Entry 6BAH (X-ray diffraction, 1.90 A resolution); this record covers chains A and B of the 5 polymer chains in the assembly.

# Chain A
Molecule: Trastuzumab Fab light chain, Immunoglobulin kappa constant
From: Mus musculus
Reference sequence: P01834 (IGKC_HUMAN); residues 108-214 here correspond to UniProt positions 1-107 (UniProt number = residue number - 107)
Chain sequence (214 residues; numbered 1 to 214; the number before each row is that of its first residue):
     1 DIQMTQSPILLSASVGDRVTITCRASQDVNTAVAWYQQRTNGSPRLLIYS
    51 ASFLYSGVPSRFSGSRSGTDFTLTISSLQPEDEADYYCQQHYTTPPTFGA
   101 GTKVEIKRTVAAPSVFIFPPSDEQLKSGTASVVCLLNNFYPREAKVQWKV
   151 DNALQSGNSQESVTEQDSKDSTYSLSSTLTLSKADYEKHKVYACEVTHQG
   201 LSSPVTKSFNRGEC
Disulfide bonds: Cys-23/Cys-88, Cys-134/Cys-194

# Chain B
Molecule: Trastuzumab Fab heavy chain, IGH@ protein
From: Mus musculus
Reference sequence: Q6GMX6 (Q6GMX6_HUMAN); residues 109-223 here correspond to UniProt positions 124-238 (UniProt number = residue number + 15)
Chain sequence (223 residues; numbered 1 to 223; the number before each row is that of its first residue):
     1 EVQLVESGGGLVQPGGSLRLSCAASGFNIKDTYIHWVRQSPGKGLEWVAR
    51 IYPTNGYTRYADSVKGRFTISADTSKNTAYLQMNSLRAEDTAIYYCSRWG
   101 GDGFYAMDYWGQGTLVTVSSASTKGPSVFPLAPSSKSTSGGTAALGCLVK
   151 DYFPEPVTVSWNSGALTSGVHTFPCVLQSSGLYSLSSVVTVPSSSLGTQT
   201 YICNVNHKPSNTKVDKKVEPKSC
Construct notes: engineered mutation Cys-175 (Ala190 in Q6GMX6)
Disulfide bonds: Cys-22/Cys-96, Cys-147/Cys-203

# How chain A and chain B interact
Pairs across the interface (73; chain A residue first):
  Ala-34(A) / Ala-106(B)  hydrophobic
  Tyr-36(A) / Met-107(B)  hydrogen bond (side chain-backbone)
  Tyr-36(A) / Trp-110(B)
  Gln-38(A) / Gln-39(B)  hydrogen bond
  Gln-38(A) / Tyr-95(B)  hydrogen bond
  Ser-43(A) / Tyr-95(B)
  Ser-43(A) / Gly-111(B)  hydrogen bond (side chain-backbone)
  Ser-43(A) / Gln-112(B)  hydrogen bond (side chain-backbone)
  Pro-44(A) / Tyr-95(B)
  Pro-44(A) / Trp-110(B)
  Leu-46(A) / Ala-106(B)  hydrophobic
  Leu-46(A) / Met-107(B)
  Leu-46(A) / Asp-108(B)
  Tyr-49(A) / Phe-104(B)
  Tyr-49(A) / Ala-106(B)  hydrophobic
  Tyr-55(A) / Asp-108(B)  hydrogen bond
  Tyr-55(A) / Tyr-109(B)
  Tyr-87(A) / Gln-39(B)
  Tyr-87(A) / Leu-45(B)  hydrophobic
  His-91(A) / His-35(B)
  His-91(A) / Trp-99(B)
  His-91(A) / Tyr-105(B)
  Thr-94(A) / Arg-50(B)  hydrogen bond
  Thr-94(A) / Arg-59(B)
  Pro-95(A) / Trp-47(B)  hydrophobic
  Pro-96(A) / Trp-47(B)  hydrophobic
  Phe-98(A) / Val-37(B)  hydrophobic
  Phe-98(A) / Leu-45(B)
  Phe-98(A) / Trp-110(B)  hydrophobic
  Phe-116(A) / Lys-136(B)
  Phe-116(A) / Ser-137(B)
  Phe-116(A) / Thr-138(B)
  Phe-116(A) / Ser-139(B)
  Phe-116(A) / Ala-144(B)  hydrophobic
  Ile-117(A) / Lys-136(B)  hydrogen bond (backbone-backbone)
  Phe-118(A) / Leu-131(B)  hydrophobic
  Phe-118(A) / Ala-132(B)
  Phe-118(A) / Ser-137(B)
  Phe-118(A) / Ala-144(B)
  Ser-121(A) / Phe-129(B)
  Ser-121(A) / Pro-130(B)
  Glu-123(A) / Val-128(B)
  Glu-123(A) / Phe-129(B)
  Glu-123(A) / Pro-130(B)
  Glu-123(A) / Lys-216(B)  salt bridge
  Gln-124(A) / Phe-129(B)
  Gln-124(A) / Lys-150(B)
  Ser-131(A) / Leu-148(B)
  Ser-131(A) / Lys-150(B)
  Val-133(A) / Leu-131(B)  hydrophobic
  Leu-135(A) / Ala-144(B)  hydrophobic
  Leu-135(A) / Phe-173(B)  hydrophobic
  Leu-135(A) / Val-188(B)  hydrophobic
  Asn-137(A) / His-171(B)
  Asn-137(A) / Thr-190(B)  hydrogen bond
  Asn-138(A) / His-171(B)  hydrogen bond
  Gln-160(A) / Val-176(B)
  Gln-160(A) / Leu-177(B)  hydrogen bond (side chain-backbone)
  Gln-160(A) / Gln-178(B)
  Glu-161(A) / Val-176(B)
  Ser-162(A) / Phe-173(B)
  Ser-162(A) / Pro-174(B)  hydrogen bond (side chain-backbone)
  Ser-162(A) / Val-176(B)
  Val-163(A) / Pro-174(B)
  Thr-164(A) / Phe-173(B)
  Ser-174(A) / His-171(B)  hydrogen bond
  Ser-174(A) / Phe-173(B)
  Leu-175(A) / Phe-173(B)
  Ser-176(A) / Phe-173(B)
  Lys-207(A) / Lys-136(B)
  Ser-208(A) / Lys-136(B)  hydrogen bond (backbone-side chain)
  Glu-213(A) / Lys-136(B)  salt bridge
  Cys-214(A) / Cys-223(B)  disulfide
Interface residues without a listed pair, chain A (43 interface residues in all): Gly-42, Gln-89, Thr-129, Asp-167, Thr-180, Phe-209
Interface residues without a listed pair, chain B (45 interface residues in all): Glu-46, Gly-113, Leu-145, Thr-172, Ser-222
Cross-chain cystine bridges: Cys-214(A)/Cys-223(B)

# In short
43 residues of chain A face 45 of chain B across their interface; the contacts include 1 disulfide bond, 14
hydrogen bonds and 2 salt bridges. Polar pairs include Glu-123(A)/Lys-216(B), Glu-213(A)/Lys-136(B) and
Tyr-36(A)/Met-107(B).
Chain A is Trastuzumab Fab light chain, Immunoglobulin kappa constant and chain B is Trastuzumab Fab heavy
chain, IGH@ protein, both from Mus musculus; the structure, Trastuzumab Fab v3 with 5-diphenyl meditope
variant, was determined by X-ray diffraction (same publication as 6B9Y, 6B9Z and 6BAE).
